PDB entry 3ICK | X-ray diffraction, 2.40 A resolution | chain A

[Chain A]
Name: Farnesyl pyrophosphate synthase
Organism: Trypanosoma cruzi
Notes: EC 2.5.1.10
UniProt: Q95WL3 (Q95WL3_TRYCR); numbering as in UniProt (aligned over 1-362)
Amino-acid sequence (362 residues; row label = number of the first residue in the row):
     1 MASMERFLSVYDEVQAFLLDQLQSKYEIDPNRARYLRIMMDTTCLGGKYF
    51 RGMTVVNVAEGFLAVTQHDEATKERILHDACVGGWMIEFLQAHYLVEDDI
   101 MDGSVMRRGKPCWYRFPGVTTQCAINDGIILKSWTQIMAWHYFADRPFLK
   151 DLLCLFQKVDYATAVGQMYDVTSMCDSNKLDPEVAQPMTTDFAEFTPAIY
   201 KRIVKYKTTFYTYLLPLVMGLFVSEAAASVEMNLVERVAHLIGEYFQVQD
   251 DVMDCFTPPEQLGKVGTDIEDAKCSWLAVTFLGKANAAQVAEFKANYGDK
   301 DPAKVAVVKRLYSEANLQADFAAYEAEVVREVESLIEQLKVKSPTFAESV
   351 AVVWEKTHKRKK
Metal / ion sites: Mg2+ site 1: Asp98, Asp102 (together with minodronate); Mg2+ site 2: Asp250 (together with minodronate)
Ligand contacts:
  - 3-methylbut-3-enyl trihydrogen diphosphate (IPE): Gly47, Lys48, Phe50, Arg51, Gln91, Leu95, Arg107, Arg108, Thr208, Tyr211, Thr212, Phe246, Gln247, Asp250, Lys264, Arg360
  - minodronate (M0N; (1-hydroxy-2-imidazo[1,2-a]pyridin-3-ylethane-1,1-diyl)bis(phosphonic acid)): Tyr94, Leu95, Asp98, Asp99, Asp102, Arg107, Thr163, Gln167, Lys207, Thr208, Tyr211, Gln247, Asp250, Lys264, Asp268

[Summary]
Chain A binds minodronate and 3-methylbut-3-enyl trihydrogen diphosphate. The Mg2+ site 1 is built by Asp98
and Asp102.
Chain A is Farnesyl pyrophosphate synthase (Trypanosoma cruzi); the structure, Trypanosoma cruzi farnesyl
diphosphate synthase homodimer in complex with minodronate and isopentenyl disphosphate, was determined by
X-ray diffraction (same publication as 3IBA, 3ICM, 3ICN, 3ICZ and 3ID0).
